8C8T - chains A and G of the 14 polymer chains in the assembly; structure by electron microscopy, 3.20 A resolution.

[Chain A]
Molecule: Envelope glycoprotein gp160
Organism: Human immunodeficiency virus 1
UniProtKB: Q2N0S5 (Q2N0S5_9HIV1); the construct lacks a stretch of the UniProt sequence and is renumbered around it, so the offset changes along the chain: 34-135 = UniProt 33-134; 144-184 = UniProt 135-175; 189-309 = UniProt 188-308; 312-321 = UniProt 309-318; 2 more segments
Amino-acid sequence (469 residues; numbered 34 to 504 plus 13 insertion-coded residues; 15 numbers in that range are skipped by the numbering (no residue carries them; nothing is unmodelled there); the number before each row is that of its first residue; a row labelled like 184A-184L holds insertion residues (184A, then the next letters in order)):
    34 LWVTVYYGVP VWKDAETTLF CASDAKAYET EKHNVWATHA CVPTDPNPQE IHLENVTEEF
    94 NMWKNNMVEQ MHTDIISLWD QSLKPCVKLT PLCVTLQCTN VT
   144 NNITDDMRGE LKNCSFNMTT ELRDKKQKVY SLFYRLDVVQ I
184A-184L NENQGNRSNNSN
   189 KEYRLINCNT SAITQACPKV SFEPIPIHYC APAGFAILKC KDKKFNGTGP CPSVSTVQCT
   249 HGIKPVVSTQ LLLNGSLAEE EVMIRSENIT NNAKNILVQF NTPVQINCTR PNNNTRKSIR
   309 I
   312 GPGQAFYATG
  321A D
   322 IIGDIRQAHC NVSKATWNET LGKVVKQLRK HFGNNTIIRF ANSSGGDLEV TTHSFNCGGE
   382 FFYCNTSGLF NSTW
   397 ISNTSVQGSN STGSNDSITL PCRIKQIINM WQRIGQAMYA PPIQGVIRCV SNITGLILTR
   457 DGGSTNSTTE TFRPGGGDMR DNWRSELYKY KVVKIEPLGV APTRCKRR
Disordered / not traced: 58-64, 144-149, 184A-184L, 397-411, 458-465, 504
Disulfides: Cys54-Cys74, Cys119-Cys205, Cys126-Cys196, Cys131-Cys157, Cys228-Cys239, Cys296-Cys331, Cys378-Cys445, Cys385-Cys418
Covalently attached groups: N-acetylglucosamine (NAG) linked to Asn88, Asn133, Asn156, Asn160, Asn197, Asn262, Asn295, Asn301, Asn332, Asn363, Asn386, Asn448
Sequence notes: conflict Asn332 (Thr330 in Q2N0S5), Cys501 (Ala498 in Q2N0S5)

[Chain G]
Molecule: Envelope glycoprotein gp160
Organism: Human immunodeficiency virus 1
UniProtKB: Q2N0S5 (Q2N0S5_9HIV1); the construct lacks a stretch of the UniProt sequence and is renumbered around it, so the offset changes along the chain: 34-135 = UniProt 33-134; 144-184 = UniProt 135-175; 189-309 = UniProt 188-308; 312-321 = UniProt 309-318; 2 more segments
Amino-acid sequence (469 residues; each row starts with the number of its first residue; note: 15 numbers in that range are skipped by the numbering (no residue carries them; nothing is unmodelled there); a row labelled like 184A-184L holds insertion residues (184A, then the next letters in order)):
    34 LWVTVYYGVP VWKDAETTLF CASDAKAYET EKHNVWATHA CVPTDPNPQE IHLENVTEEF
    94 NMWKNNMVEQ MHTDIISLWD QSLKPCVKLT PLCVTLQCTN VT
   144 NNITDDMRGE LKNCSFNMTT ELRDKKQKVY SLFYRLDVVQ I
184A-184L NENQGNRSNNSN
   189 KEYRLINCNT SAITQACPKV SFEPIPIHYC APAGFAILKC KDKKFNGTGP CPSVSTVQCT
   249 HGIKPVVSTQ LLLNGSLAEE EVMIRSENIT NNAKNILVQF NTPVQINCTR PNNNTRKSIR
   309 I
   312 GPGQAFYATG
  321A D
   322 IIGDIRQAHC NVSKATWNET LGKVVKQLRK HFGNNTIIRF ANSSGGDLEV TTHSFNCGGE
   382 FFYCNTSGLF NSTWIS
   399 NTSVQGSNST GSNDSITLPC RIKQIINMWQ RIGQAMYAPP IQGVIRCVSN ITGLILTRDG
   459 GSTNSTTETF RPGGGDMRDN WRSELYKYKV VKIEPLGVAP TRCKRR
Disordered / not traced: 57-65, 78-80, 144-149, 184A-184L, 399-411, 460-463
Disulfides: Cys54-Cys74, Cys119-Cys205, Cys131-Cys157, Cys218-Cys247, Cys228-Cys239, Cys296-Cys331, Cys378-Cys445, Cys385-Cys418
Covalently attached groups: N-acetylglucosamine (NAG) linked to Asn156, Asn160, Asn197, Asn262, Asn276, Asn295, Asn332, Asn363, Asn386, Asn448
Sequence notes: conflict Asn332 (Thr330 in Q2N0S5), Cys501 (Ala498 in Q2N0S5)

[Chain A / chain G interface]
Residue-residue contacts (16; chain A residue first):
  Glu164(A) with Cys126(G); Cys196(G); Asn197(G)
  Leu165(A) with Cys126(G); Thr128(G)
  Arg166(A) with Thr123(G); Pro124(G); Cys126(G), hydrogen bond (backbone-backbone); Thr162(G)
  Asp167(A) with Val127(G); Thr128(G), hydrogen bond (side chain-backbone)
  Arg308(A) with Asn197(G), hydrogen bond (side chain-backbone)
  Pro313(A) with Cys126(G), hydrophobic; Cys196(G); Ser199(G)
  Gly314(A) with Thr198(G)
Interface residues without a listed pair, chain G (13 interface residues in all): Lys169, Arg192, Ala200

[Overview]
7 residues of chain A and 13 residues of chain G are in contact; the contacts include 3 hydrogen bonds. Polar
pairs include Asp167(A)-Thr128(G), Arg308(A)-Asn197(G) and Arg166(A)-Cys126(G). N-acetylglucosamine is
covalently linked to Asn88(A), Asn133(A), Asn156(A), Asn160(A), Asn197(A) and Asn262(A) and 6 more.
Both chains are Envelope glycoprotein gp160 (Human immunodeficiency virus 1). Entry 8C8T (cryo-EM structure of
BG505 SOSIP.664 HIV-1 Env trimer in complex with bNAbs EPTC112 and 3BNC117) was determined by electron
microscopy.
